PDB entry 7AQQ | electron microscopy, 3.06 A resolution | chains y and z of the 21 polymer chains in the assembly

Chain y:
Molecule: Gamma carbonic anhydrase 2, mitochondrial
Organism: Arabidopsis thaliana
Notes: EC 4.2.1.-
UniProtKB: Q9C6B3 (GCA2_ARATH); residues 1-278 here = UniProt positions 1-278
Sequence (278 residues; row label = number of the first residue in the row):
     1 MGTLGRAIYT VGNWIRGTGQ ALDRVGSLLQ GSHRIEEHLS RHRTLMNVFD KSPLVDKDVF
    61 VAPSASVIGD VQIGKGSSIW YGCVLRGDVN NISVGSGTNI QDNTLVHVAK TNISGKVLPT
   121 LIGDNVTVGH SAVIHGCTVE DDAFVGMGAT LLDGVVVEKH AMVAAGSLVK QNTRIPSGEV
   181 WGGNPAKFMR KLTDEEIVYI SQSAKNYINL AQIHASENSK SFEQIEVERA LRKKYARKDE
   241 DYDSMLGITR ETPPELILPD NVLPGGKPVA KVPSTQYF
Not modelled in the structure: 1, 270-278
Ion coordination: Zn2+: His135 (shared with His130(z), Tyr207(z) of chain z)
Residues lining bound ligands: Phosphatidylinositol (T7X): Val11, Trp14, Ile15, Thr18, Leu22
Curated features (UniProtKB/Swiss-Prot):
  - binding site (substrate): Arg86 to Asp88, Gln101, Asp102, Asn209
  - binding site (Zn(2+)): His107, His130, His135
From the paper describing this entry:
  - Zn2+ coordination: His107, His135

Chain z:
Molecule: Gamma carbonic anhydrase 1, mitochondrial
Organism: Arabidopsis thaliana
Notes: EC 4.2.1.-
UniProtKB: Q9FWR5 (GCA1_ARATH); residues 1-275 here = UniProt positions 1-275
Sequence (275 residues; numbered 1 to 275; the number before each row is that of its first residue):
     1 MGTLGRAFYS VGFWIRETGQ ALDRLGCRLQ GKNYFREQLS RHRTLMNVFD KAPIVDKEAF
    61 VAPSASVIGD VHIGRGSSIW YGCVLRGDVN TVSVGSGTNI QDNSLVHVAK SNLSGKVHPT
   121 IIGDNVTIGH SAVLHGCTVE DETFIGMGAT LLDGVVVEKH GMVAAGALVR QNTRIPSGEV
   181 WGGNPARFLR KLTDEEIAFI SQSATNYSNL AQAHAAENAK PLNVIEFEKV LRKKHALKDE
   241 EYDSMLGIVR ETPPELNLPN NILPDKETKR PSNVN
Not modelled in the structure: 1, 235-275
Ion coordination: Zn2+: His130, Tyr207 (shared with His135(y) of chain y)
Residues lining bound ligands:
  - 1,2-dicaproyl-sn-phosphatidyl-L-serine (PSF): Ala21, Leu22, Arg24, Arg28, Arg36
  - Phosphatidylinositol (T7X): Leu22, Leu25, Arg28, Leu29
Curated features (UniProtKB/Swiss-Prot):
  - binding site (substrate): Arg86 to Asp88, Gln101, Asp102, Asn209
  - binding site (Zn(2+)): His107, His130, His135
From the paper describing this entry:
  - Zn2+ coordination: His130

How chain y and chain z interact:
Residue-residue contacts (97; chain y residue first):
  Ile8(y) - Leu29(z)
  Tyr9(y) - Gln30(z)  hydrogen bond (backbone-side chain)
  Tyr9(y) - Lys32(z)
  Gly12(y) - Gly26(z)
  Gly12(y) - Gln30(z)
  Asn13(y) - Gln30(z)  hydrogen bond
  Ile15(y) - Leu22(z)
  Ile15(y) - Gly26(z)
  Ile15(y) - Leu29(z)  hydrophobic
  Arg16(y) - Asp23(z)
  Arg16(y) - Gly26(z)
  Arg16(y) - Cys27(z)
  Arg16(y) - Gln30(z)  hydrogen bond
  Thr18(y) - Leu22(z)
  Gly19(y) - Gly19(z)
  Gly19(y) - Leu22(z)
  Gln20(y) - Asp23(z)  hydrogen bond
  Leu22(y) - Ile15(z)
  Leu22(y) - Gly19(z)
  Leu22(y) - Leu22(z)  hydrophobic
  Asp23(y) - Arg16(z)  salt bridge
  Asp23(y) - Gln20(z)
  Gly26(y) - Gly12(z)
  Gly26(y) - Ile15(z)
  Gly26(y) - Arg16(z)
  Ser27(y) - Arg16(z)
  Leu29(y) - Phe8(z)
  Leu29(y) - Ile15(z)  hydrophobic
  Gln30(y) - Tyr9(z)
  Gln30(y) - Gly12(z)
  Gln30(y) - Phe13(z)
  Gln30(y) - Arg16(z)
  His33(y) - Tyr9(z)
  His33(y) - Asn47(z)  hydrogen bond (backbone-side chain)
  His33(y) - Phe49(z)
  Arg34(y) - Tyr9(z)  hydrogen bond (backbone-side chain)
  Arg34(y) - Phe13(z)
  Arg34(y) - Arg16(z)
  Arg34(y) - Arg43(z)
  Arg34(y) - Asn47(z)
  Ile35(y) - Arg43(z)  hydrogen bond (backbone-side chain)
  Ile35(y) - Leu45(z)
  Ile35(y) - Asn47(z)
  Glu36(y) - Arg16(z)  salt bridge
  Glu37(y) - Arg41(z)  salt bridge
  Glu37(y) - Arg43(z)
  Arg41(y) - Pro63(z)
  Arg41(y) - Asn218(z)  hydrogen bond (side chain-backbone)
  Arg41(y) - Ala219(z)
  Arg41(y) - Lys220(z)  hydrogen bond (side chain-backbone)
  Arg41(y) - Leu222(z)
  Arg43(y) - Asn218(z)  hydrogen bond (side chain-backbone)
  Arg43(y) - Lys220(z)  hydrogen bond (side chain-backbone)
  Arg43(y) - Pro221(z)
  Arg43(y) - Leu222(z)
  Met46(y) - Tyr81(z)
  Met46(y) - His214(z)
  Met46(y) - Asn218(z)
  Asn47(y) - Glu217(z)
  Val48(y) - His214(z)
  Val48(y) - Glu217(z)
  Phe49(y) - Leu210(z)  hydrophobic
  Phe49(y) - Ala213(z)  hydrophobic
  Ile68(y) - Tyr81(z)  hydrophobic
  Ile68(y) - His214(z)
  Val84(y) - Asp102(z)
  Val84(y) - Asn103(z)
  Arg86(y) - Trp80(z)
  Arg86(y) - Asp102(z)  salt bridge
  Arg86(y) - Tyr207(z)  hydrogen bond
  Asp88(y) - Leu210(z)
  Asp88(y) - His214(z)  salt bridge
  Asn103(y) - Asn103(z)
  Thr104(y) - Asn103(z)
  Leu105(y) - Asp102(z)
  Leu105(y) - Asn103(z)
  Leu105(y) - His130(z)
  His107(y) - His130(z)
  His107(y) - Tyr207(z)  hydrogen bond
  Lys110(y) - Asn206(z)
  Ile113(y) - Phe199(z)  hydrophobic
  Val133(y) - Ser131(z)
  Val133(y) - Met147(z)  hydrophobic
  His135(y) - His130(z)  hydrogen bond
  His135(y) - Met147(z)
  Leu152(y) - Met147(z)  hydrophobic
  Leu168(y) - Ala165(z)
  Leu168(y) - Gly166(z)
  Asn184(y) - Gly166(z)
  Asn184(y) - Gly183(z)
  Asn184(y) - Asn184(z)
  Ser221(y) - Lys233(z)
  Phe222(y) - Asn33(z)
  Phe222(y) - Arg36(z)
  Phe222(y) - Glu37(z)
  Arg229(y) - Arg36(z)
  Arg229(y) - Gln38(z)
Interface residues without a listed pair, chain y (54 interface residues in all): Val11, Leu39, Ser40, His42, Ser66, Gly82, Val89, Thr150, Ser219, Glu226
Interface residues without a listed pair, chain z (54 interface residues in all): Val11, Thr18, Leu25, Tyr34, Ser64

Summary:
Chain y and chain z each contribute 54 residues to their interface; the contacts include 14 hydrogen bonds and
5 salt bridges. Polar contacts include Asp23(y)-Arg16(z), Glu36(y)-Arg16(z) and Glu37(y)-Arg41(z).
Phosphatidylinositol is bound between chain y and chain z. Bound to chain z:
1,2-dicaproyl-sn-phosphatidyl-L-serine. From the paper: Zn2+ coordination by His107(y), His135(y) and
His130(z).
Chain y is Gamma carbonic anhydrase 2, mitochondrial and chain z is Gamma carbonic anhydrase 1, mitochondrial,
both from Arabidopsis thaliana; the structure, Cryo-EM structure of Arabidopsis thaliana Complex-I (membrane
core), was determined by electron microscopy (same publication as 7AQR, 7AQW, 7AR7, 7AR8, 7AR9, 7ARB, 7ARC and
7ARD).
